Entry 1RAD (X-ray diffraction, 2.50 A resolution); this record covers chains A and B of the 4 polymer chains in the assembly.

Chain A:
Protein: Aspartate carbamoyltransferase catalytic chain
Source organism: Escherichia coli
Notes: EC 2.1.3.2
Reference sequence: P0A786 (PYRB_ECOLI); residues 1-310 here correspond to UniProt positions 2-311 (UniProt number = residue number + 1)
Amino-acid sequence (310 residues; each row starts with the number of its first residue):
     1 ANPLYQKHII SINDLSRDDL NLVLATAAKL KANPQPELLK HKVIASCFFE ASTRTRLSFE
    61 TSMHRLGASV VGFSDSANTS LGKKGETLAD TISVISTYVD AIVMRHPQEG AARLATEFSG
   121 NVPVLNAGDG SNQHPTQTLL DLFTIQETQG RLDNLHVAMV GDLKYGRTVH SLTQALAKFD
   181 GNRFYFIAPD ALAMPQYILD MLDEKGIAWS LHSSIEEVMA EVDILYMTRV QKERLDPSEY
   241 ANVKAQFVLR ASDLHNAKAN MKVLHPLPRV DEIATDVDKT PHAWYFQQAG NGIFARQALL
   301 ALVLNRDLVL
Curated features (UniProtKB/Swiss-Prot):
  - binding site (carbamoyl phosphate): Arg54, Thr55, Arg105, His134, Gln137, Leu267, Pro268
  - binding site (L-aspartate): Lys84, Arg167, Arg229

Chain B:
Protein: Aspartate carbamoyltransferase regulatory chain
Source organism: Escherichia coli
Reference sequence: P0A7F3 (PYRI_ECOLI); numbering as in UniProt (aligned over 1-153)
Amino-acid sequence (153 residues; numbered 1 to 153; the number before each row is that of its first residue):
     1 MTHDNKLQVE AIKRGTVIDH IPAQIGFKLL SLFKLTETDQ RITIGLNLPS GEMGRKDLIK
    61 IENTFLSEDQ VDQLALYAPQ ATVNRIDNYE VVGKSRPSLP ERIDNVLVCP NSNCISHAEP
   121 VSSSFAVRKR ANDIALKCKY CEKEFSHNVV LAN
Curated features (UniProtKB/Swiss-Prot):
  - binding site (Zn(2+)): Cys109, Cys114, Cys138, Cys141
Metal / ion sites: Zn2+: Cys109, Cys114, Cys138, Cys141
Ligand contacts: CTP (cytidine-5'-triphosphate): Val9, Glu10, Ala11, Ile12, Val17, Asp19, Lys60, Thr82, Asn84, Ile86, Tyr89, Val91, Lys94

Chain A / chain B interface:
Contacting residue pairs (30):
  Ser11(A) with Glu142(B), hydrogen bond
  Asn13(A) with Lys137(B)
  Thr87(A) with Glu119(B)
  Leu88(A) with Glu119(B), hydrogen bond (backbone-side chain)
  Ala89(A) with Glu119(B), hydrogen bond (backbone-side chain)
  His106(A) with Ile115(B)
  Pro107(A) with Asn113(B), hydrogen bond (backbone-side chain)
  Gln108(A) with Asn113(B); Cys114(B); Ile115(B)
  Glu109(A) with Asn111(B), hydrogen bond; Asn113(B), hydrogen bond; Ile115(B), hydrogen bond (backbone-backbone); Cys141(B)
  Gly110(A) with Ile115(B); Tyr140(B)
  Ala111(A) with Ile115(B)
  Arg113(A) with Lys139(B); Glu142(B), salt bridge
  Leu114(A) with Glu119(B); Val121(B), hydrophobic; Tyr140(B), hydrophobic
  Glu117(A) with Val121(B); Lys139(B), salt bridge; Tyr140(B), hydrogen bond
  Phe118(A) with Val121(B), hydrophobic
  Ser131(A) with Lys143(B)
  Asn132(A) with Cys141(B); Glu142(B), hydrogen bond
  Gln133(A) with Glu142(B)
Interface residues without a listed pair, chain A (19 interface residues in all): Ile10
Interface residues without a listed pair, chain B (14 interface residues in all): Ala118, Pro120

Overview:
The interface between chain A and chain B involves 19 residues on one side and 14 on the other; the contacts
include 9 hydrogen bonds and 2 salt bridges. Polar contacts include Arg113(A)-Glu142(B), Glu117(A)-Lys139(B)
and Ser11(A)-Glu142(B). Bound to chain B: CTP.
Chain A is Aspartate carbamoyltransferase catalytic chain and chain B is Aspartate carbamoyltransferase
regulatory chain, both from Escherichia coli; the structure, Crystal structure of ctp-ligated T state
aspartate transcarbamoylase at 2.5 angstroms resolution: implications for atcase mutants ..., was determined
by X-ray diffraction together with 1RAA, 1RAB, 1RAC, 1RAE, 1RAF, 1RAG, 1RAH and 1RAI from the same study.
